Entry 7E9H (electron microscopy, 4.00 A resolution); this record covers chains R and A of the 6 polymer chains in the assembly.

Chain R:
Molecule: Metabotropic glutamate receptor 4
From: Homo sapiens
Reference sequence: Q14833 (GRM4_HUMAN); residue numbers follow UniProt; this construct covers 33-912
Amino-acid sequence (890 residues; row label = number of the first residue in the row):
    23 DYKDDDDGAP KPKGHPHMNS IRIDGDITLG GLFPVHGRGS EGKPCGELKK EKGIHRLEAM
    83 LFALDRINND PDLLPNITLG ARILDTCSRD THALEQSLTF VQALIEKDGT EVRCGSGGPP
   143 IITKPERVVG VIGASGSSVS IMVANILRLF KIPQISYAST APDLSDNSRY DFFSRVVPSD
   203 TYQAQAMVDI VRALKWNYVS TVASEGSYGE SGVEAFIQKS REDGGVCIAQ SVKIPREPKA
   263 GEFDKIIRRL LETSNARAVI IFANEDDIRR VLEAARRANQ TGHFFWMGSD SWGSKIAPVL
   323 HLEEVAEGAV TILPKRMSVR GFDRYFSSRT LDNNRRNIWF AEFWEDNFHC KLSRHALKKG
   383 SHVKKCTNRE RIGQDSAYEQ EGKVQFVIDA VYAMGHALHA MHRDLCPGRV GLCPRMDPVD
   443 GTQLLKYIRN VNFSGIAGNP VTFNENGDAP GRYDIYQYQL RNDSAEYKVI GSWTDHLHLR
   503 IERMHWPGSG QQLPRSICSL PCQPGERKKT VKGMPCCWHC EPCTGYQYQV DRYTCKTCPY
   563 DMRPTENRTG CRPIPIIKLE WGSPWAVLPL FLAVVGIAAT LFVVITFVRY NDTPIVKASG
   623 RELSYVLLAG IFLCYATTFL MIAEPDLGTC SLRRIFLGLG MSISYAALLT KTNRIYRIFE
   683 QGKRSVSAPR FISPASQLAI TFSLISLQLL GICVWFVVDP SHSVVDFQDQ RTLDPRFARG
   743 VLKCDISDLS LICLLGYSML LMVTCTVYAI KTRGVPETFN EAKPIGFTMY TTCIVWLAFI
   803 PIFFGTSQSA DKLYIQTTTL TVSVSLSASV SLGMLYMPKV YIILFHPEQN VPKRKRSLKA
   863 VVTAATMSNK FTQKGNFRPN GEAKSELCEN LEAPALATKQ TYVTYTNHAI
Unresolved in the structure: 23-40, 128-147, 375-384, 484-486, 504-512, 849-912
Sequence notes: expression tag (23-32)
Cystine bridges: Cys67-Cys109, Cys249-Cys538, Cys428-Cys435, Cys520-Cys539, Cys524-Cys542, Cys545-Cys557, Cys560-Cys573, Cys652-Cys746
Residues lining bound ligands: phosphoserine (SEP): Lys74, Arg78, Ser157, Gly158, Ser159, Ala180, Ser181, Thr182, Ala183, Tyr230, Asp312, Ser313, Lys405

Chain A:
Molecule: Guanine nucleotide-binding protein G(i) subunit alpha-3
From: Homo sapiens
Reference sequence: P08754 (GNAI3_HUMAN); numbering as in UniProt (aligned over 1-354)
Amino-acid sequence (354 residues; numbered 1 to 354; the number before each row is that of its first residue):
     1 MGCTLSAEDK AAVERSKMID RNLREDGEKA AKEVKLLLLG AGESGKNTIV KQMKIIHEDG
    61 YSEDECKQYK VVVYSNTIQS IIAIIRAMGR LKIDFGEAAR ADDARQLFVL AGSAEEGVMT
   121 PELAGVIKRL WRDGGVQACF SRSREYQLND SASYYLNDLD RISQSNYIPT QQDVLRTRVK
   181 TTGIVETHFT DKDLYFKMFD VGAQRSERKK WIHCFEGVTA IIFCVALSDY DLVLAEDEEM
   241 NRMHASMKLF DSICNNKWFT ETSIILFLNK KDLFEEKIKR SPLTICYPEY TGSNTYEEAA
   301 AYIQCQFEDL NRRKDTKEIY THFTCSTDTK NVQFVFDAVT DVIIKNNLKE CGLY
Unresolved in the structure: 1-5, 57-182
Sequence notes: engineered mutation Asn47 (Ser in P08754), Asp191 (Phe in P08754), Ala203 (Gly in P08754), Ala245 (Glu in P08754), Ser326 (Ala in P08754)
UniProt features mapped onto this chain:
  - region: Lys35 to Lys46, Thr48 (G1 motif), Asp173 to Thr181 (G2 motif), Phe196 to Gly202, Gln204, Arg205 (G3 motif), Ile265 to Asp272 (G4 motif), Thr324, Cys325, Thr327 to Thr329 (G5 motif)
  - binding site (GTP): Gly42, Glu43, Ser44, Gly45, Lys46, Thr48, Asp150, Ser151, Leu175, Arg176, Thr177, Arg178, Val179, Lys180, Thr181, Val201, Asn269, Lys270, Asp272, Leu273 and 2 more in UniProt
  - binding site (GDP): Glu43, Ser44, Gly45, Lys46, Thr48, Ser151, Leu175, Arg176, Thr177, Arg178, Asn269, Lys270, Asp272, Cys325
  - binding site (Mg(2+)): Thr181
  - modified residue: Arg178 (ADP-ribosylarginine), Gln204 (Deamidated glutamine), Cys351 (ADP-ribosylcysteine)
  - lipidation: Gly2 (N-myristoyl glycine), Cys3 (S-palmitoyl cysteine)
  - natural variant: Gly40 (G40R: In ARCND1), Gly45 (G45S: In ARCND1), Asn47 (S47N: In ARCND1; this construct carries the variant)
  - mutagenesis: Lys35 (K35A: Decreased affinity for PLCD4), Leu36 (L36A: Increased affinity for PLCD4), Leu37 (L37A: No effect on binding to PLCD4), Leu39 (L39A: Decreased affinity for PLCD4), Gly42 (G42R: Decreased affinity for PLCD4), Ile184 (I184A: No effect on binding to PLCD4), Trp211 (W211A: Decreased affinity for CCDC88C and PLCD4), Phe215 (F215A: Decreased affinity for CCDC88C and PLCD4), Val218 (V218A: No effect on binding to PLCD4), Lys248 (K248M: No effect on binding to CCDC88C), Leu249 (L249H: Decreased affinity for PLCD4; L249V: No effect on binding to PLCD4), Ser252 (S252A: Increased affinity for PLCD4; S252D: Decreased affinity for PLCD4), 4 further mutagenesis entries in UniProt

How chain R and chain A interact:
Pairs across the interface (25; chain R residue first):
  Lys619(R) - Leu353(A)
  Lys619(R) - Tyr354(A)  hydrogen bond (side chain-backbone)
  Ala620(R) - Leu353(A)
  Arg676(R) - Leu353(A)
  Ile680(R) - Ile344(A)
  Ile680(R) - Leu348(A)  hydrophobic
  Gln683(R) - Asn347(A)
  Gly684(R) - Ile343(A)
  Gly684(R) - Ile344(A)
  Gly684(R) - Asn347(A)
  Lys685(R) - Lys192(A)
  Lys685(R) - Asp193(A)
  Lys685(R) - Leu194(A)
  Arg686(R) - Lys32(A)
  Ser687(R) - Ala31(A)
  Ser687(R) - Ile343(A)
  Val688(R) - Ala31(A)  hydrogen bond (backbone-backbone)
  Val688(R) - Lys32(A)
  Val688(R) - Glu33(A)
  Val688(R) - Val34(A)
  Val688(R) - Ile343(A)  hydrophobic
  Val688(R) - Asn347(A)
  Ile694(R) - Cys351(A)  hydrophobic
  Pro696(R) - Cys351(A)
  Phe781(R) - Tyr354(A)
Also at the interface, not in a pair above, chain R (15 interface residues in all): Phe681, Ser689
Also at the interface, not in a pair above, chain A (15 interface residues in all): Asn346

In short:
Chain R and chain A each contribute 15 residues to their interface, with 2 hydrogen bonds. Among the polar
pairs are Lys619(R)-Tyr354(A) and Val688(R)-Ala31(A). Ligands of chain R: phosphoserine.
Here chain R is Metabotropic glutamate receptor 4 and chain A is Guanine nucleotide-binding protein G(i)
subunit alpha-3, both from Homo sapiens. Entry 7E9H (Cryo-EM structure of Gi-bound metabotropic glutamate
receptor mGlu4) was determined by electron microscopy, deposited together with 7E9G.
